PDB entry 9N6C | electron microscopy, 2.99 A resolution | chains C and E of the 7 polymer chains in the assembly

Chain C:
Molecule: AAA family ATPase
Source organism: Escherichia coli
Notes: engineered mutation(s): N-terminal MWSHPQFEK, del native fMet
Reference sequence: A0AAD2V6K7 (A0AAD2V6K7_ECOLX); numbering as in UniProt (aligned over 2-544)
Amino-acid sequence (552 residues; row label = number of the first residue in the row; numbers below 1 keep their minus sign (Met-7 is residue -7)):
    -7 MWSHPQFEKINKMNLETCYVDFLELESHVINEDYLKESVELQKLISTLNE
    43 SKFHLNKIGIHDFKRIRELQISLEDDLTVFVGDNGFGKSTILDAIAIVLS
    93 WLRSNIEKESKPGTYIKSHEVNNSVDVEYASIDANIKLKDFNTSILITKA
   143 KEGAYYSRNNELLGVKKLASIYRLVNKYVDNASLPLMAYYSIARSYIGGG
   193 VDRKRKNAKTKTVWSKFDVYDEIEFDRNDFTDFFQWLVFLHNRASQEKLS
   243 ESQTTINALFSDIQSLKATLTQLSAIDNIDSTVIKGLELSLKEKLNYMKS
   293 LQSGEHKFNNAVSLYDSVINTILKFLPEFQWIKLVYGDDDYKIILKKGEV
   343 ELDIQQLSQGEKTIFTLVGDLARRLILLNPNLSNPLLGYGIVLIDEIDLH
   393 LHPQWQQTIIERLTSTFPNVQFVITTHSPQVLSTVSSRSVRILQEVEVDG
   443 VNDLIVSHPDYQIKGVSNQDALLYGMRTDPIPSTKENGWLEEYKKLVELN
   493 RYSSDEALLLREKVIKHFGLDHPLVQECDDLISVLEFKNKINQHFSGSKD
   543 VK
Disordered / not traced: 193-199, 268-272, 452-544
Construct notes: expression tag (-7 to 1); conflict Gly156 (Glu in A0AAD2V6K7)
Small-molecule neighbours:
  - ATP (adenosine-5'-triphosphate), molecule 1: Lys56, Arg57, Asp75, Asn76, Gly77, Phe78, Gly79, Lys80, Ser81, Thr82, His111, Val113, Asn114, Asn115, Asp387
  - ATP, molecule 2: Lys339, Leu344, Gln348, Ser350, Gln351, Glu353
From the paper describing this entry:
  - mutagenesis - R195E/K196E/R197E/K198E/K201E/K203E: decreased growth
  - catalytic residues: Asp387 (proposed by the authors, not directly observed)

Chain E:
Molecule: RNA-directed DNA polymerase
Source organism: Escherichia coli
Notes: EC 2.7.7.49
Reference sequence: A0AAD2V6H6 (A0AAD2V6H6_ECOLX); numbering as in UniProt (aligned over 1-311)
Amino-acid sequence (311 residues; row label = number of the first residue in the row):
     1 MQLTSKIISKFNYNRLAFQLLLNEAPKKYKVYYIPKRGAGFRVIAQPTKE
    51 LKNVQRFIVSLLQPKLPVHHKAMAYEYKKSIKDNALLHKDNNYILKMDFQ
   101 NFFNKIKPDIFFSKLENTGLKLDSFDENTLRNLLFWRPGKKRSTTLILSV
   151 GAPSSPFISNFVMYDFDKSLDDWCRNNGITYSRYADDITFSTNIKDILCR
   201 VPKVVKKMLSLHVPGLSINESKTIFTSMAHNRHVTGVTLTPQGNLSIGRD
   251 RKRMLFAKIHKYSLGLLSSEEINKTKGMIAFANYLEGDFLLRLQKKYGCE
   301 LITKFLMEGNK
Disordered / not traced: 1, 310-311
From the paper describing this entry:
  - mutagenesis - S217R/N219R/E220R: decreased growth

Chain C / chain E interface:
Residue-residue contacts - 18 pairs, chain C then chain E:
  Met-7(C) - Ala39(E)
  Trp-6(C) - Phe41(E)  hydrophobic
  His-4(C) - Lys36(E)  hydrogen bond (side chain-backbone)
  His-4(C) - Gly38(E)  hydrogen bond (side chain-backbone)
  His-4(C) - Ala39(E)
  His-4(C) - Gly40(E)  hydrogen bond (side chain-backbone)
  Glu8(C) - Ala39(E)
  Tyr121(C) - Lys206(E)
  Tyr121(C) - Ser217(E)
  Leu138(C) - Asn219(E)
  Tyr148(C) - Pro214(E)
  Arg150(C) - Gln100(E)
  Arg150(C) - Ser217(E)  hydrogen bond
  Arg150(C) - Ile218(E)
  Asn151(C) - Gln100(E)  hydrogen bond (backbone-side chain)
  Asn151(C) - Asn101(E)
  Glu153(C) - Gln100(E)  hydrogen bond
  Leu155(C) - Lys36(E)
Other interface residues (no listed pair), chain C (18 interface residues in all): Ser-5, Phe-1, Val12, His53, Asp125, Ser149, Lys159
Other interface residues (no listed pair), chain E (18 interface residues in all): Pro35, Arg37, Lys105, Gly215, Glu220, Ser221

In short:
Chain C and chain E each contribute 18 residues to their interface; the contacts include 6 hydrogen bonds.
Polar contacts include His-4(C)-Lys36(E), His-4(C)-Gly38(E) and His-4(C)-Gly40(E). Chain C binds ATP. The
paper reports the catalytic residue Asp387(C); R195E/K196E/R197E/K198E/K201E/K203E of chain C reduce growth.
Chain C is AAA family ATPase and chain E is RNA-directed DNA polymerase, both from Escherichia coli; the
structure, Structure of the Retron IA Complex without the HNH Nuclease, was determined by electron microscopy
(same publication as 9N69 and 9N6B).
